Entry 3OM6 (X-ray diffraction, 1.96 A resolution); this record covers chain A.

# Chain A
Molecule: Levansucrase
Organism: Bacillus megaterium
Notes: EC 2.4.1.10; fragment: Levansucrase SacB
UniProtKB: D5DC07 (D5DC07_BACMD); residues 29-484 here = UniProt positions 29-484
Chain sequence (456 residues; row label = number of the first residue in the row):
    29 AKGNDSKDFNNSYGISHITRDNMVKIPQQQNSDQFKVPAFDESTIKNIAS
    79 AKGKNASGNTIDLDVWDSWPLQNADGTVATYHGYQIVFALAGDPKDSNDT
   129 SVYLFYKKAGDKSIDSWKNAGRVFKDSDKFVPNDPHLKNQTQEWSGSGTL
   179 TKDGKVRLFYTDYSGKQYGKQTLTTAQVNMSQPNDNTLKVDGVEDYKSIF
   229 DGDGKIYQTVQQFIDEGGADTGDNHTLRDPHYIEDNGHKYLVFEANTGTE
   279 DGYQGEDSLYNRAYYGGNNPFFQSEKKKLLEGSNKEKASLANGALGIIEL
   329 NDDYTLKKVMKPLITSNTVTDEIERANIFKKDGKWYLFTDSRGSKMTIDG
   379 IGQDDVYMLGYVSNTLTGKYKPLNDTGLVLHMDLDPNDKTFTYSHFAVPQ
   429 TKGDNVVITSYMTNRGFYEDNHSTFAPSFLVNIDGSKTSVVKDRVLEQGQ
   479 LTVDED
Disordered / not traced: 29-33, 482-484
Differences from the reference sequence: engineered mutation A247 (Tyr in D5DC07)
Ion coordination: Ca2+: D251, Q282, L318, N320, D349
From the paper describing this entry:
  - binding site for triethylene glycol: W94, L118, W172
  - mutagenesis - Y247A: unchanged catalytic activity on kcat
  - catalytic residues: D95, D257, E352 (citing earlier work)
  - mutagenesis - K373A: increased catalytic activity (hydrolytic activity)
  - mutagenesis - K373A: abolished catalytic activity on polysaccharide synthesis
  - mutagenesis - N312A (3-fold), K373A (3-fold): decreased catalytic activity on kcat
  - mutagenesis - K315A: increased catalytic activity (transfer activity)
  - mutagenesis - N312A, K315R: unchanged catalytic activity (hydrolysis versus transfer activity)
  - mutagenesis - S372A: unchanged catalytic activity

# In short
The Ca2+ site is built by D251, Q282, L318, N320 and D349. The paper reports catalytic residues D95, D257 and
E352; N312A and K373A reduce catalytic activity on kcat; 6 substitutions were tested in all.
Chain A is Levansucrase (Bacillus megaterium); the structure, Crystal structure of B. megaterium levansucrase
mutant Y247A, was determined by X-ray diffraction (same publication as 3OM2, 3OM5 and 3OM7).
